PDB entry 4R26 | X-ray diffraction, 2.50 A resolution | chains L and H

# Chain L
Molecule: PGR124-Light Chain
Source organism: Nomascus leucogenys
Reference sequence: P0DOY3 (IGLC3_HUMAN); residues 108-212 here correspond to UniProt positions 2-106 (UniProt number = residue number - 106)
Sequence (214 residues; numbered 4 to 212 plus 7 insertion-coded residues; 2 numbers in that range are skipped by the numbering (no residue carries them; nothing is unmodelled there); the number before each row is that of its first residue; a row labelled like 66A-66C holds insertion residues (66A, then the next letters in order)):
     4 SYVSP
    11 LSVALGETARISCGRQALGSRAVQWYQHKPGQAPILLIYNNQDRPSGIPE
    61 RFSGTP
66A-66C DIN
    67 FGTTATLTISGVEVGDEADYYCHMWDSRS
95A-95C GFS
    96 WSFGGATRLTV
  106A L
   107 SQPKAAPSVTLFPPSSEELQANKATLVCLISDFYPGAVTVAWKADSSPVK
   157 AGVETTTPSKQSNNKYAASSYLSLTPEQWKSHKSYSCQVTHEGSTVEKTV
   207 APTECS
Not modelled in the structure: 4, 210-212
Disulfides: Cys23-Cys88, Cys134-Cys193
Differences from the reference sequence: expression tag (4-7); conflict Leu11, Leu15, Glu17, 30 further conflict positions vs the reference (UniProt) not listed; insertion (65-66, 66A); linker (107)

# Chain H
Molecule: PGT124-Heavy Chain
Source organism: Homo sapiens
Reference sequence: P0DOX5 (IGG1_HUMAN); residues 109-217 here correspond to UniProt positions 115-223 (UniProt number = residue number + 6)
Sequence (236 residues; each row starts with the number of its first residue; a row labelled like 82A-82C holds insertion residues (82A, then the next letters in order)):
     1 QVQLQESGPGLVRPSETLSVTCIVSGGSISNYYWTWIRQSPGKGLEWIGY
    51 ISDRETTTYNPSLNSRAVISRDTSKNQLSLQL
82A-82C RSV
    83 TTADTAIYFCATARRGQR
100A-100P IYGVVSFGEFFYYYYM
   101 DVWGKGTAVTVSSASTKGPSVFPLAPSSKSTSGGTAALGCLVKDYFPEPV
   151 TVSWNSGALTSGVHTFPAVLQSSGLYSLSSVVTVPSSSLGTQTYICNVNH
   201 KPSNTKVDKKVEPKSCD
Not modelled in the structure: 1, 127-131, 214-217
Disulfides: Cys22-Cys92, Cys140-Cys196
Differences from the reference sequence: conflict Arg13, Val20, Ile23, 30 further conflict positions vs the reference (UniProt) not listed; insertion (94-100, 100A-100B); linker (108)

# Chain L / chain H interface
Residue-residue contacts (83; chain L residue first):
  Tyr5(L) with Gln39(H); Gly42(H); Lys43(H), hydrogen bond (side chain-backbone); Gly44(H)
  Ser30(L) with Tyr100B(H); Phe100K(H)
  Arg31(L) with Arg100(H), hydrogen bond (backbone-side chain)
  Ala32(L) with Phe100K(H); Tyr100M(H), hydrophobic
  Gln34(L) with Tyr100M(H); Tyr100N(H), hydrogen bond (side chain-backbone); Tyr100O(H)
  Tyr36(L) with Tyr100O(H); Met100P(H), hydrogen bond (side chain-backbone); Trp103(H), hydrophobic
  His38(L) with Gln39(H), hydrogen bond
  Gly41(L) with Lys105(H), hydrogen bond (backbone-side chain)
  Ala43(L) with Gly104(H)
  Pro44(L) with Phe91(H); Trp103(H)
  Leu46(L) with Tyr100O(H), hydrophobic; Met100P(H); Asp101(H)
  Tyr49(L) with Tyr100O(H), hydrophobic
  Asn50(L) with Tyr100M(H), hydrogen bond
  Asp66A(L) with Arg100(H), salt bridge
  Tyr87(L) with Gln39(H); Gly44(H); Leu45(H)
  His89(L) with Trp47(H)
  Trp91(L) with Trp47(H), hydrophobic; Phe100K(H), hydrophobic; Tyr100L(H); Tyr100M(H), hydrophobic; Tyr100N(H)
  Ser93(L) with Tyr100B(H)
  Phe95B(L) with Trp47(H), hydrophobic; Tyr50(H), hydrophobic; Tyr100N(H), hydrophobic
  Ser95C(L) with Trp47(H)
  Trp96(L) with Trp47(H); Gly49(H); Tyr50(H), hydrophobic; Thr58(H); Tyr59(H); Asn60(H); Pro61(H)
  Phe98(L) with Ile37(H), hydrophobic; Leu45(H); Trp47(H), hydrophobic; Met100P(H), hydrophobic
  Thr116(L) with Ala137(H)
  Phe118(L) with Leu124(H), hydrophobic; Ala125(H); Ala137(H); Val181(H), hydrophobic
  Ser121(L) with Phe122(H); Pro123(H), hydrogen bond (side chain-backbone)
  Glu123(L) with Phe122(H); Pro123(H)
  Glu124(L) with Phe122(H)
  Thr131(L) with Leu141(H); Lys143(H)
  Val133(L) with Ser179(H)
  Leu135(L) with Phe166(H), hydrophobic; Val181(H), hydrophobic
  Ile136(L) with Phe166(H)
  Glu160(L) with Gln171(H); Ser172(H), hydrogen bond
  Thr162(L) with Ala168(H); Val169(H)
  Ser165(L) with Pro167(H)
  Gln167(L) with His164(H), hydrogen bond; Pro167(H)
  Ala173(L) with His164(H); Phe166(H), hydrophobic
  Ala174(L) with Phe166(H)
  Ser175(L) with Phe166(H); Pro167(H)
  Tyr177(L) with Leu141(H), hydrophobic; Val169(H), hydrophobic; Leu178(H); Ser179(H), hydrogen bond
Other interface residues (no listed pair), chain L (45 interface residues in all): Gln42, Asn51, Asp92, Ala127, Ser137, Thr161
Other interface residues (no listed pair), chain H (49 interface residues in all): Glu46, Leu138, Gly139, Thr165, Leu170, Ser177

# Overview
Chain L and chain H form an interface of 45 and 49 residues respectively, with 11 hydrogen bonds and 1 salt
bridge. Among the polar pairs are Asp66A(L)-Arg100(H), Tyr5(L)-Lys43(H) and Arg31(L)-Arg100(H).
Chain L is PGR124-Light Chain (Nomascus leucogenys) and chain H is PGT124-Heavy Chain (Homo sapiens); the
structure, Crystal structure of human Fab PGT124, a broadly neutralizing and potent HIV-1 neutralizing
antibody, was determined by X-ray diffraction.
